Entry 3VSC (X-ray diffraction, 2.07 A resolution); this record covers chain A.

# Chain A
Name: Protein CysO
Organism: Aeropyrum pernix
Notes: EC 4.2.1.22, 2.5.1.47, 2.5.1.65
UniProt: Q9YBL2 (CYSO_AERPE); residue numbers follow UniProt; this construct covers 1-389
Chain sequence (389 residues; numbered 1 to 389; the number before each row is that of its first residue):
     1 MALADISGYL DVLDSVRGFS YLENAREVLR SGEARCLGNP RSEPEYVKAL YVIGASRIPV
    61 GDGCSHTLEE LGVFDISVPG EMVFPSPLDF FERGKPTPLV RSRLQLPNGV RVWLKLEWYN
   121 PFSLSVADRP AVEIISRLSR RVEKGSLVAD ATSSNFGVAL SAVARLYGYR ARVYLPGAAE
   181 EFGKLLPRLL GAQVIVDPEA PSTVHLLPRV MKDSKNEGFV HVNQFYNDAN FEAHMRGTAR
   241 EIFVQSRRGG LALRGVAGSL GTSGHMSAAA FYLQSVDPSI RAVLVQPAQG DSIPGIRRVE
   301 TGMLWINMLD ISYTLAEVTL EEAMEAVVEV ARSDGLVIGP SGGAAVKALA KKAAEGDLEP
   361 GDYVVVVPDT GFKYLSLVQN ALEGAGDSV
Disordered / not traced: 1, 384-389
Disulfide bonds: Cys-36/Cys-64
Construct notes: engineered mutation Ala-127 (Lys in Q9YBL2)
Small-molecule neighbours: pyridoxal phosphate / phosphoserine: Ala-151, Thr-152, Ser-153, Ser-154, Asn-155, Phe-156, Thr-203, Val-204, Gln-224, Phe-225, Ser-259, Leu-260, Gly-261, Thr-262, Ser-263, Gly-264, His-265, Pro-294, Gly-295, Ile-296, Arg-297, Ser-341, Pro-368, Asp-369, Tyr-374
UniProt features mapped onto this chain:
  - binding site (pyridoxal 5'-phosphate): Asn-155, Gly-261 to His-265, Ser-341

# Summary
Ligands of chain A: pyridoxal phosphate / phosphoserine. From UniProt: 7 pyridoxal 5'-phosphate-binding
residues.
Chain A is Protein CysO (Aeropyrum pernix); the structure, Crystal Structure of the K127A Mutant of
O-Phosphoserine Sulfhydrylase Complexed with External Schiff Base of Pyridoxal ..., was determined by X-ray
diffraction (same publication as 3VSA and 3VSD).
